1H8B - chains A and B; structure by solution NMR.

Chain A:
Protein: Alpha-actinin 2, skeletal muscle isoform
Source organism: Homo sapiens
Notes: fragment: ef-hands 3&4 residue 822-894
UniProtKB: P35609 (AAC2_HUMAN); residues 1-73 here correspond to UniProt positions 822-894 (UniProt number = residue number + 821)
Amino-acid sequence (75 residues; each row starts with the number of its first residue; note: 1 number in that range is skipped by the numbering (no residue carries it; nothing is unmodelled there); numbers below 1 keep their minus sign (Gly-2 is residue -2)):
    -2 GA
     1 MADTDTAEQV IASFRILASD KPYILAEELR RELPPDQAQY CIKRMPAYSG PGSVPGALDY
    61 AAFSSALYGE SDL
Unresolved in the structure: -2 to -1
Sequence notes: engineered mutation Met1 (Thr822 in P35609)

Chain B:
Protein: Titin
Source organism: Oryctolagus cuniculus
Notes: fragment: z-repeat 7 residues 648-698
UniProtKB: O97791 (O97791); residues 1-51 here correspond to UniProt positions 648-698 (UniProt number = residue number + 647)
Amino-acid sequence (53 residues; each row starts with the number of its first residue; note: 1 number in that range is skipped by the numbering (no residue carries it; nothing is unmodelled there); numbers below 1 keep their minus sign (Gly-2 is residue -2)):
    -2 GA
     1 MGKVGVGKKA EAVATVVAAV DQARVREPRE PGLPEDSYAQ QTTLEYGYKE H
Unresolved in the structure: -2 to -1, 1-6, 30-51
Sequence notes: engineered mutation Met1 (His848 in O97791)

Chain A / chain B interface:
Contacting residue pairs - 24 pairs, chain A then chain B:
  Gln9(A) - Thr15(B)
  Ser13(A) - Ala12(B)
  Ser13(A) - Thr15(B)
  Ser13(A) - Val16(B)
  Phe14(A) - Val16(B)
  Ile16(A) - Lys9(B)
  Ile16(A) - Ala12(B)
  Leu17(A) - Ala12(B)
  Leu17(A) - Val13(B)
  Glu32(A) - Lys9(B)
  Glu32(A) - Val13(B)
  Leu33(A) - Val16(B)
  Leu33(A) - Val17(B)
  Asp36(A) - Arg24(B)
  Gln37(A) - Val20(B)
  Gln37(A) - Arg24(B)
  Tyr40(A) - Ala23(B)
  Cys41(A) - Val20(B)
  Arg44(A) - Ala23(B)
  Leu67(A) - Ala19(B)
  Leu67(A) - Gln22(B)
  Leu67(A) - Ala23(B)
  Tyr68(A) - Gln22(B)
  Glu70(A) - Arg26(B)
Interface residues without a listed pair, chain A (17 interface residues in all): Val10, Pro34
Interface residues without a listed pair, chain B (13 interface residues in all): Lys8

In short:
17 residues of chain A and 13 residues of chain B are in contact.
Here chain A is Alpha-actinin 2, skeletal muscle isoform (Homo sapiens) and chain B is Titin (Oryctolagus
cuniculus). Entry 1H8B (EF-hands 3,4 from alpha-actinin / Z-repeat 7 from titin) was determined by solution
NMR.
